Entry 6BJN (X-ray diffraction, 2.43 A resolution); this record covers chains A and B.

# Chain A (and B)
Name: PRKCA-binding protein
Organism: Homo sapiens
Notes: chain B of this document is another copy of the same molecule, construct and numbering; everything in this record applies to it too
Reference sequence: Q9NRD5 (PICK1_HUMAN), isoform Q9NRD5-2; residues 1-105 here = UniProt positions 1-105
Chain sequence (125 residues; numbered -15 to 109; the number before each row is that of its first residue; numbers below 1 keep their minus sign (Met-15 is residue -15)):
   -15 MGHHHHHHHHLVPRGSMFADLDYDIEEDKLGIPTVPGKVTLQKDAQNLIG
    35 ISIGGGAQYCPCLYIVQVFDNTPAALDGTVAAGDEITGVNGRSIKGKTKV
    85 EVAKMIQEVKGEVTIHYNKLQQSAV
Not modelled in the structure: -15 to 17
Sequence notes: expression tag (-15 to 0, 106-109)
Curated features (UniProtKB/Swiss-Prot):
  - binding site (Zn(2+)): Cys44, Cys46
  - modified residue: Thr82 (Phosphothreonine)
  - mutagenesis: Lys27 to Asp28 (Abolishes interaction with other proteins, but not with itself), Lys27 (K27E: Abolishes interaction with GRIA2, but not with PRKCA)
Reported in the primary citation:
  - self-association interface (contacts with another copy of this molecule); pairs are residue here / residue on that copy: Cys44-Cys46 (disulfide)

# How chain A and chain B interact
Cross-chain cystine bridges: Cys44(A)-Cys46(B), Cys46(A)-Cys44(B)
Contacting residue pairs (50; chain A residue first):
  Leu32(A) - Val109(B)
  Ile33(A) - Val109(B)  hydrogen bond (backbone-backbone)
  Gly34(A) - Val109(B)  hydrogen bond (backbone-backbone)
  Ile35(A) - Ala108(B)
  Ile35(A) - Val109(B)  hydrogen bond (backbone-backbone)
  Ser36(A) - Gln106(B)
  Ser36(A) - Ser107(B)
  Ile37(A) - Gln106(B)
  Ile37(A) - Ser107(B)  hydrogen bond (backbone-backbone)
  Gly39(A) - Tyr48(B)
  Tyr43(A) - Cys46(B)  hydrogen bond (backbone-side chain)
  Cys44(A) - Cys46(B)  disulfide
  Cys44(A) - Tyr48(B)
  Cys44(A) - Glu69(B)
  Pro45(A) - Tyr43(B)
  Cys46(A) - Tyr43(B)  hydrogen bond (side chain-backbone)
  Cys46(A) - Cys44(B)  disulfide
  Tyr48(A) - Gly39(B)
  Tyr48(A) - Cys44(B)
  Tyr48(A) - Tyr48(B)  hydrophobic
  Val50(A) - Ala66(B)
  Val50(A) - Gly67(B)
  Ala66(A) - Val50(B)
  Gly67(A) - Val50(B)
  Glu69(A) - Cys44(B)
  Lys83(A) - Gln105(B)
  Lys83(A) - Ser107(B)
  Ala87(A) - Ser107(B)
  Ala87(A) - Val109(B)  hydrophobic
  Ile90(A) - Val109(B)  hydrophobic
  Gln91(A) - Ala108(B)
  Gln91(A) - Val109(B)
  Gln105(A) - Lys83(B)
  Gln106(A) - Ser36(B)
  Gln106(A) - Ile37(B)
  Gln106(A) - Val50(B)
  Gln106(A) - Gln51(B)
  Ser107(A) - Ile35(B)
  Ser107(A) - Ser36(B)
  Ser107(A) - Ile37(B)  hydrogen bond (backbone-backbone)
  Ser107(A) - Lys83(B)
  Ser107(A) - Val84(B)
  Ser107(A) - Ala87(B)
  Ala108(A) - Ile35(B)
  Val109(A) - Leu32(B)
  Val109(A) - Ile33(B)  hydrogen bond (backbone-backbone)
  Val109(A) - Gly34(B)  hydrogen bond (backbone-backbone)
  Val109(A) - Ile35(B)  hydrogen bond (backbone-backbone)
  Val109(A) - Ala87(B)  hydrophobic
  Val109(A) - Ile90(B)  hydrophobic
Also at the interface, not in a pair above, chain A (28 interface residues in all): Gly38, Phe53, Val84
Also at the interface, not in a pair above, chain B (30 interface residues in all): Asn31, Gly38, Pro45, Phe53, Gln91

# In short
28 residues of chain A and 30 residues of chain B are in contact; the contacts include 2 disulfide bonds and
10 hydrogen bonds. Polar contacts include Ile33(A)-Val109(B), Tyr43(A)-Cys46(B) and Gly34(A)-Val109(B).
Curated annotation (UniProt) lists Zn2+-binding residues Cys44(A) and Cys46(A) and 2 mutagenesis sites on
chain A. The paper reports a self-association interface involving Cys44(A).
Both chains are PRKCA-binding protein (Homo sapiens). Entry 6BJN (PICK1 PDZ domain in complex with the class I
PDZ binding motif QSAV) was determined by X-ray diffraction.
